8B12 - chains E and X of the 10 polymer chains in the assembly; structure by electron microscopy, 1.86 A resolution.

== Chain E ==
Name: Major carboxysome shell protein CsoS1A
Source organism: Halothiobacillus neapolitanus
UniProtKB: P45689 (CSOSA_HALNC); numbering as in UniProt (aligned over 1-98)
Chain sequence (98 residues; row label = number of the first residue in the row):
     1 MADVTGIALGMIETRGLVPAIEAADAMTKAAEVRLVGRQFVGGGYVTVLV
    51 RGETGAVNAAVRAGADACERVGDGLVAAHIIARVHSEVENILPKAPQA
Not modelled in the structure: 1-5
From the paper describing this entry:
  - self-association interface (contacts with another copy of this molecule): Ala-30

== Chain X ==
Name: Carboxysome assembly protein CsoS2B
Source organism: Halothiobacillus neapolitanus
UniProtKB: O85041 (CSOS2_HALNC); residue numbers follow UniProt; this construct covers 7-869
Chain sequence (863 residues; each row starts with the number of its first residue):
     7 MNPADLSGLSGKELARARRAALSKQGKAAVSNKTASVNRSTKQAASSINT
    57 NQVRSSVNEVPTDYQMADQLCSTIDHADFGTESNRVRDLCRQRREALSTI
   107 GKKAVKTNGKPSGRVRPQQSVVHNDAMIENAGDTNQSSSTSLNNELSEIC
   157 SIADDMPERFGSQAKTVRDICRARRQALSERGTRAVPPKPQSQGGPGRNG
   207 YQIDGYLDTALHGRDAAKRHREMLCQYGRGTAPSCKPTGRVKNSVQSGNA
   257 APKKVETGHTLSGGSVTGTQVDRKSHVTGNEPGTCRAVTGTEYVGTEQFT
   307 SFCNTSPKPNATKVNVTTTARGRPVSGTEVSRTEKVTGNESGVCRNVTGT
   357 EYMSNEAHFSLCGTAAKPSQADKVMFGATARTHQVVSGSDEFRPSSVTGN
   407 ESGAKRTITGSQYADEGLARLTINGAPAKVARTHTFAGSDVTGTEIGRST
   457 RVTGDESGSCRSISGTEYLSNEQFQSFCDTKPQRSPFKVGQDRTNKGQSV
   507 TGNLVDRSELVTGNEPGSCSRVTGSQYGQSKICGGGVGKVRSMRTLRGTS
   557 VSGQQLDHAPKMSGDERGGCMPVTGNEYYGREHFEPFCTSTPEPEAQSTE
   607 QSLTCEGQIISGTSVDASDLVTGNEIGEQQLISGDAYVGAQQTGCLPTSP
   657 RFNQTGNVQSMGFKNTNQPEQNFAPGEVMPTDFSIQTPARSAQNRITGND
   707 IAPSGRITGPGMLATGLITGTPEFRHAARELVGSPQPMAMAMANRNKAAQ
   757 APVVQPEVVATQEKPELVCAPRSDQMDRVSGEGKERCHITGDDWSVNKHI
   807 TGTAGQWASGRNPSMRGNARVVETSAFANRNVPKPEKPGSKITGSSGNDT
   857 QGSLITYSGGARG
Not modelled in the structure: 7-711, 732-772, 824-828
Disulfides: Cys-775/Cys-793
Construct notes: conflict Val-111 (Ala in O85041), Asn-114 (Thr in O85041)

== Chain E / chain X interface ==
Residue-residue contacts - 37 pairs, chain E then chain X:
  Glu-22(E) with Asn-818(X), hydrogen bond
  Asp-25(E) with Asn-818(X), hydrogen bond
  Lys-29(E) with Arg-817(X)
  Thr-54(E) with Trp-800(X)
  Gly-55(E) with Trp-800(X)
  Asn-58(E) with Trp-800(X)
  Ala-59(E) with Thr-809(X)
  Val-61(E) with Val-785(X), hydrophobic
  Arg-62(E) with Gly-789(X), hydrogen bond (side chain-backbone); Glu-791(X), salt bridge
  Ala-63(E) with Thr-809(X); Ala-810(X); Ala-814(X)
  Ala-65(E) with Arg-784(X), hydrogen bond (backbone-side chain)
  Asp-66(E) with Arg-784(X), salt bridge; Gly-811(X), hydrogen bond (side chain-backbone); Ser-815(X)
  Ala-67(E) with Ala-814(X); Ser-815(X)
  Glu-69(E) with Arg-784(X), salt bridge
  Arg-70(E) with Ser-820(X); Arg-822(X)
  Val-71(E) with Ser-820(X)
  Gly-72(E) with Arg-822(X), hydrogen bond (backbone-side chain)
  Asp-73(E) with Arg-822(X), salt bridge
  Ala-78(E) with Arg-784(X); Val-785(X); Ser-786(X), hydrogen bond (backbone-backbone)
  His-79(E) with Val-785(X); Ser-786(X), hydrogen bond; Gly-787(X)
  Ile-80(E) with Val-785(X), hydrophobic; Ser-786(X), hydrogen bond (backbone-backbone); Gly-787(X); Glu-788(X), hydrogen bond (backbone-backbone)
  Ile-81(E) with Glu-788(X)
  Ala-82(E) with Glu-788(X), hydrogen bond (backbone-side chain)
Other interface residues (no listed pair), chain E (25 interface residues in all): Ala-26, Leu-75

== Summary ==
25 residues of chain E face 17 of chain X across their interface; the contacts include 11 hydrogen bonds and 4
salt bridges. Polar pairs include Arg-62(E)/Glu-791(X), Asp-66(E)/Arg-784(X) and Glu-69(E)/Arg-784(X). The
paper reports a self-association interface involving Ala-30(E).
Chain E is Major carboxysome shell protein CsoS1A and chain X is Carboxysome assembly protein CsoS2B, both
from Halothiobacillus neapolitanus; the structure, cryo-EM structure of carboxysomal mini-shell: icosahedral
assembly from CsoS4A/1A and CsoS2 co-expression (T = 9), was determined by electron microscopy (same
publication as 8B0Y and 8B11).
